Entry 8Y3E (electron microscopy, 5.32 A resolution (low resolution: residue-level contacts below are approximate; hydrogen-bond / salt-bridge calls are withheld)); this record covers chains B and J of the 16 polymer chains in the assembly.

== Chain B ==
Name: Histone H4
Source organism: Homo sapiens
UniProt: P62805 (H4_HUMAN); residues 0-102 here correspond to UniProt positions 1-103 (UniProt number = residue number + 1)
Amino-acid sequence (106 residues; row label = number of the first residue in the row; numbers below 1 keep their minus sign (Gly-3 is residue -3)):
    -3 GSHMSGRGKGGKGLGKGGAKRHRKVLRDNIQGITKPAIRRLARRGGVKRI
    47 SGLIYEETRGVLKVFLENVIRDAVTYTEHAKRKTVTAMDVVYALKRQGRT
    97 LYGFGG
Not modelled in the structure: -3 to 24, 102
Construct notes: expression tag (-3 to -1)
UniProt features mapped onto this chain:
  - DNA-binding region: Lys16 to Lys20
  - modified residue: Ser1 (N-acetylserine), Arg3 (Asymmetric dimethylarginine), Lys5 (N6-(2-hydroxyisobutyryl)lysine), Lys8 (N6-(2-hydroxyisobutyryl)lysine), Lys12 (N6-(2-hydroxyisobutyryl)lysine), Lys16 (N6-(2-hydroxyisobutyryl)lysine), Lys20 (N6,N6,N6-trimethyllysine), Lys31 (N6-(2-hydroxyisobutyryl)lysine), Lys44 (N6-(2-hydroxyisobutyryl)lysine), Ser47 (Phosphoserine), Tyr51 (Phosphotyrosine), Lys59 (N6-(2-hydroxyisobutyryl)lysine), Lys77 (N6-(2-hydroxyisobutyryl)lysine), Lys79 (N6-(2-hydroxyisobutyryl)lysine), Thr80 (Phosphothreonine), Tyr88 (Phosphotyrosine), Lys91 (N6-(2-hydroxyisobutyryl)lysine)
  - cross-link (Glycyl lysine isopeptide (Lys-Gly)): Lys12 (interchain with G-Cter in SUMO2), Lys20 (interchain with G-Cter in SUMO2), Lys31 (interchain with G-Cter in SUMO2), Lys59 (interchain with G-Cter in SUMO2), Lys79 (interchain with G-Cter in SUMO2), Lys91 (interchain with G-Cter in SUMO2)

== Chain J ==
Molecule: 250-nt DNA strand
Sequence (250 nucleotides; numbered 1 to 250; the number before each row is that of its first residue):
     1 ATCGAGAATCCCGGTGCCGAGGCCGCTCAATTGGTCGTAGACAGCTCTAG
    51 CACCGCTTAAACGCACGTACGCGCTGTCCCCCGCGTTTTAACCGCCAAGG
   101 GGATTACTCCCTAGTCTCCAGGCTCGAGCTCAATTGGTCGTAGACAGCTC
   151 TAGCACCGCTTAAACGCACGTACGCGCTGTCCCCCGCGTTTTAACCGCCA
   201 AGGGGATTACTCCCTAGTCTCCAGGCACGTGTCAGATATATACATCCGAT

== How chain B and chain J interact ==
Pairs across the interface (15):
  Arg39(B) with DC184(J); DC185(J)
  Lys44(B) with DC184(J)
  Arg45(B) with DC183(J); DC184(J)
  Ile46(B) with DC183(J); DC184(J)
  Ser47(B) with DC183(J)
  Gly48(B) with DC183(J)
  Tyr51(B) with DC184(J)
  Arg78(B) with DG204(J)
  Lys79(B) with DG203(J); DG204(J)
  Thr80(B) with DG203(J); DG204(J)
Interface residues without a listed pair, chain B (11 interface residues in all): Leu49

== In short ==
11 residues of chain B and 5 residues of chain J are in contact. UniProt lists a DNA-binding region on chain
B.
Here chain B is Histone H4 (Homo sapiens) and chain J is a 250-nt DNA strand. Entry 8Y3E (Cryo-EM structure of
the overlapping di-nucleosome (open form)) was determined by electron microscopy (same publication as 8Y3C,
8Y3D and 8Y3F).
